Entry 2OI6 (X-ray diffraction, 2.20 A resolution); this record covers chain A.

Chain A:
Name: Bifunctional protein glmU
Source organism: Escherichia coli
Notes: EC 2.7.7.23, 2.3.1.157
UniProt: P0ACC7 (GLMU_ECOLI); numbering as in UniProt (aligned over 1-456)
Sequence (456 residues; numbered 1 to 456; the number before each row is that of its first residue):
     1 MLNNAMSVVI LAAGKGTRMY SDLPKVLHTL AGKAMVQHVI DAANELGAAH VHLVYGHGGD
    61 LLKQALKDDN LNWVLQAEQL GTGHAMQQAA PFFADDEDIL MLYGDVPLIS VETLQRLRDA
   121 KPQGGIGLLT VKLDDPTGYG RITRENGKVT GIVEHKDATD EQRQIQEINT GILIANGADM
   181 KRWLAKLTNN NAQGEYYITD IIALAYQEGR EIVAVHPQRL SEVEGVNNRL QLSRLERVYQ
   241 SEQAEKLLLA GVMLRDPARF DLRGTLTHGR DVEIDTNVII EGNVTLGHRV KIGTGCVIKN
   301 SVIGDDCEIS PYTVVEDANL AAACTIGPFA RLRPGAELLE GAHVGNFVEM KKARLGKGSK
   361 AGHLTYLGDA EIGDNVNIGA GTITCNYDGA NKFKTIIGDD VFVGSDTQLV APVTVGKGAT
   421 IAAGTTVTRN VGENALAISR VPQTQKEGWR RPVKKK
Unresolved in the structure: 1-3, 454-456
Metal / ion sites: Co2+ near Asp406 (its only coordinating residue here); Mg2+ near Asp406 (its only coordinating residue here)
Small-molecule neighbours:
  - coenzyme A (COA): Thr384, Cys385, Asn386, Tyr387, Phe402, Gly404, Ser405, Val410, Ala422, Ala423, Thr428, Leu436, Ile438, Arg440, Pro442, Thr444, Lys446, Trp449
  - glucosamine 1-phosphate (GP1; 2-amino-2-deoxy-1-O-phosphono-alpha-D-glucopyranose): Arg333, Glu349, Lys351, Lys360, His363, Tyr366, Asp369, Asn377, Asn386, Tyr387, Lys392
  - uridine-diphosphate-N-acetylglucosamine (UD1): Leu11, Ala12, Ala13, Gly14, Gln76, Gln79, Leu80, Gly81, Thr82, Ala85, Tyr103, Gly104, Asp105, Tyr139, Gly140, Ile152, Glu154, Asn169, Thr170, Tyr197, Ile198, Thr199
Swiss-Prot annotation at these positions:
  - region: Leu230 to Ala250 (Linker)
  - active site: His363 (Proton acceptor)
  - binding site (UDP-N-acetyl-alpha-D-glucosamine): Leu11 to Gly14, Lys25, Gln76, Gly81, Thr82, Tyr103 to Asp105, Gly140, Glu154, Asn169, Asn227, Arg333, Lys351, Tyr366, Asn377
  - binding site (Co(2+)): Asp105, Asn227
  - binding site (Mg(2+)): Asp105, Asn227
  - binding site (acetyl-CoA): Ala380, Asn386, Tyr387, Ser405, Ala423, Arg440
Reported in the primary citation:
  - binding site for coenzyme A: Tyr387, Ser405, Ala423
  - binding site for glucosamine 1-phosphate: Arg333, Lys351, His363, Tyr366, Asn377, Asn386 to Gly389, Lys392
  - catalytic residues: His363, Ala380, Ser405 (proposed by the authors, not directly observed)
  - interface residues: Glu349, His363, Tyr366

Summary:
Chain A binds glucosamine 1-phosphate, coenzyme A and uridine-diphosphate-N-acetylglucosamine. From UniProt:
active-site residue His363, 19 UDP-N-acetyl-alpha-D-glucosamine-binding residues, Co2+-binding residues Asp105
and Asn227 and Mg2+-binding residues Asp105 and Asn227. The paper reports catalytic residues His363, Ala380
and Ser405; a binding site for glucosamine 1-phosphate at Arg333, Lys351 and His363 among others.
Chain A is Bifunctional protein glmU (Escherichia coli); the structure, E. coli GlmU- Complex with UDP-GlcNAc,
CoA and GlcN-1-PO4, was determined by X-ray diffraction, deposited together with 2OI5 and 2OI7.
